PDB entry 9CJ7 | electron microscopy, 3.00 A resolution | chains H and L of the 8 polymer chains in the assembly

== Chain H ==
Molecule: Fv region of 8.9F heavy chain
Source organism: Homo sapiens
Chain sequence (293 residues; numbered -20 to 247 plus 25 insertion-coded residues; the number before each row is that of its first residue; a row labelled like 82A-82C holds insertion residues (82A, then the next letters in order); numbers below 1 keep their minus sign (Met-20 is residue -20)):
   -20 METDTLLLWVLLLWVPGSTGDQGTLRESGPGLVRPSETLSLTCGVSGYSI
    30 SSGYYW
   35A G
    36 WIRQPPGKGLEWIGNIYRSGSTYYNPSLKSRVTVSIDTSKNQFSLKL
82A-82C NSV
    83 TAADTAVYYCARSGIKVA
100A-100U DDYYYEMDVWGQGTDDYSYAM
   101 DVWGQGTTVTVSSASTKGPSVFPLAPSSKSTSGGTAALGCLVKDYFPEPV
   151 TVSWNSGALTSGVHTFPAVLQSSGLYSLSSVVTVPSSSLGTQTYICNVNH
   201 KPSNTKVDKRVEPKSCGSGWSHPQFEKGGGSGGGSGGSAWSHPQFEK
Unresolved in the structure: -20 to 0, 114-247
Disulfide bonds: Cys22-Cys92
Modified positions: Tyr100C (O-sulfo-L-tyrosine; TYS); Tyr100D (O-sulfo-L-tyrosine; TYS); Tyr100E (O-sulfo-L-tyrosine; TYS)
What the authors report for this chain:
  - post-translational modification sites: Tyr100C

== Chain L ==
Molecule: Fv region of 8.9F light chain
Source organism: Homo sapiens
Chain sequence (237 residues; numbered -20 to 213 plus 4 insertion-coded residues; 1 number in that range is skipped by the numbering (no residue carries it; nothing is unmodelled there); the number before each row is that of its first residue; a row labelled like 30A-30C holds insertion residues (30A, then the next letters in order); numbers below 1 keep their minus sign (Met-20 is residue -20)):
   -20 METDTLLLWVLLLWVPGSTGDQAGLTQPAS
    11 VSGSPGQSITISCTAANSDI
30A-30C GDF
    31 NFVSWYQQRPDKAPKLMVYEVSSRPSGVSNRFSGSKSGNTASLTISGLQA
    81 EDEADYYCTSYTSSS
   95A T
    96 FVFGTGTKVTVLGQPKANPTVTLFPPSSEELQANKATLVCLISDFYPGAV
   146 TVAWKADSSPVKAGVETTTPSKQSNNKYAASSYLSLTPEQWKSHRSYSCQ
   196 VTHEGSTVEKTVAPTECS
Unresolved in the structure: -20 to 1, 108-213
Disulfide bonds: Cys23-Cys88

== Interface between chain H and chain L ==
Contacting residue pairs (40; chain H residue first):
  Ile37(H) - Phe98(L)  hydrophobic
  Gln39(H) - Gln38(L)  hydrogen bond
  Gln39(H) - Tyr87(L)
  Gly44(H) - Tyr87(L)
  Leu45(H) - Pro44(L)  hydrophobic
  Leu45(H) - Tyr87(L)
  Leu45(H) - Phe98(L)
  Trp47(H) - Ser95(L)
  Trp47(H) - Thr95A(L)
  Trp47(H) - Phe96(L)
  Trp47(H) - Phe98(L)
  Tyr58(H) - Ser95(L)
  Tyr59(H) - Thr95A(L)
  Tyr91(H) - Gln38(L)  hydrogen bond
  Tyr91(H) - Lys42(L)
  Tyr91(H) - Ala43(L)  hydrophobic
  Ile97(H) - Tyr91(L)  hydrophobic
  Ile97(H) - Phe96(L)  hydrophobic
  Lys98(H) - Tyr91(L)
  Val99(H) - Tyr91(L)
  Val99(H) - Ser95(L)
  Tyr100Q(H) - Glu50(L)
  Ser100R(H) - Tyr49(L)
  Tyr100S(H) - Phe32(L)  hydrophobic
  Tyr100S(H) - Ser34(L)
  Tyr100S(H) - Glu50(L)
  Tyr100S(H) - Tyr91(L)  hydrophobic
  Tyr100S(H) - Phe96(L)
  Ala100T(H) - Ser34(L)
  Ala100T(H) - Tyr36(L)
  Ala100T(H) - Leu46(L)  hydrophobic
  Ala100T(H) - Tyr49(L)  hydrophobic
  Met100U(H) - Tyr36(L)  hydrogen bond (backbone-side chain)
  Met100U(H) - Leu46(L)
  Met100U(H) - Phe96(L)  hydrophobic
  Met100U(H) - Phe98(L)  hydrophobic
  Asp101(H) - Leu46(L)
  Trp103(H) - Tyr36(L)
  Trp103(H) - Pro44(L)
  Gly104(H) - Ala43(L)
Also at the interface, not in a pair above, chain H (25 interface residues in all): Lys43, Glu46, Asn50, Pro61, Ser95, Gln105
Also at the interface, not in a pair above, chain L (17 interface residues in all): Thr100

== Overview ==
25 residues of chain H face 17 of chain L across their interface; the contacts include 3 hydrogen bonds. Polar
pairs include Gln39(H)-Gln38(L), Tyr91(H)-Gln38(L) and Met100U(H)-Tyr36(L). From the paper: a modification
site at Tyr100C(H).
Here chain H is Fv region of 8.9F heavy chain and chain L is Fv region of 8.9F light chain, both from Homo
sapiens. Entry 9CJ7 (Lineage IV Lassa virus glycoprotein (Josiah) in complex with monoclonal antibody 8.9F)
was determined by electron microscopy together with 8TYC, 8TYE, 8VCV, 8VE8, 9CJ8, 9CK7 and 9CK8 from the same
study.
